9D3R - chains J and C of the 10 polymer chains in the assembly; structure by electron microscopy, 3.30 A resolution.

== Chain J ==
Molecule: 5S rDNA (coding strand)
Organism: Xenopus borealis
Sequence (145 nucleotides; numbered -72 to 72; the number before each row is that of its first residue; numbers below 1 keep their minus sign (DC-72 is residue -72)):
   -72 CCGAGATCAG ACGATATCGG GCACTTTCAG GGTGGTATGG CCGTAGGCGA GCACAAGGCT
   -12 GACTTTTCCT CCCCTTGTGC TGCCTTCTGG GGGGGGCCCA GCTCCTCCCC ATGCCAGGGT
    48 CTTTTCCCCC AGGCAGGAAA ACAAG

== Chain C ==
Molecule: Histone H2A type 2-A
Organism: Homo sapiens
Reference sequence: Q6FI13 (H2A2A_HUMAN); residues 15-118 here correspond to UniProt positions 16-119 (UniProt number = residue number + 1)
Sequence (104 residues; each row starts with the number of its first residue):
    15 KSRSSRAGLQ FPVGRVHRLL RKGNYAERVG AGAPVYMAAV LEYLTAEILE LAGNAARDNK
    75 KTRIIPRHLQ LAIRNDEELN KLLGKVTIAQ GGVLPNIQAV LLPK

== Interface between chain J and chain C ==
Contacting residue pairs - 12 pairs, chain J then chain C:
  DA38(J) - Arg42(C)  phosphate contact
  DA38(J) - Val43(C)  sugar contact
  DA38(J) - Gly44(C)  phosphate contact
  DA38(J) - Ala45(C)  hydrogen bond to the phosphate
  DT39(J) - Glu41(C)  phosphate contact
  DT39(J) - Arg42(C)  phosphate contact
  DT39(J) - Val43(C)  phosphate contact
  DC57(J) - Thr76(C)  hydrogen bond to the phosphate
  DA58(J) - Lys75(C)  phosphate contact
  DA58(J) - Thr76(C)  hydrogen bond to the phosphate
  DA58(J) - Arg77(C)  hydrogen bond to the phosphate
  DG59(J) - Lys75(C)  salt bridge to the phosphate
Also at the interface, not in a pair above, chain J (6 interface residues in all): DT49
Also at the interface, not in a pair above, chain C (9 interface residues in all): Arg29

== In short ==
The interface between chain J and chain C involves 6 residues on one side and 9 on the other; the contacts
include 4 hydrogen bonds and 1 salt bridge. Polar contacts include DA38(J)-Ala45(C), DC57(J)-Thr76(C) and
DA58(J)-Thr76(C).
Chain J is 5S rDNA (coding strand) (Xenopus borealis) and chain C is Histone H2A type 2-A (Homo sapiens); the
structure, 147-bp 5S rDNA nucleosome - closed, was determined by electron microscopy (same publication as
9D3K, 9D3L, 9D3N, 9D3O, 9D3Q, 9D3S and 9D3T).
